2XNC - chain A; structure by X-ray diffraction, 2.90 A resolution.

Chain A:
Protein: Ferredoxin--NADP reductase, leaf isozyme, chloroplastic
Organism: Pisum sativum
Notes: EC 1.18.1.2
Reference sequence: P10933 (FENR1_PEA); aligned to UniProt positions 53-351 over residues 1-299 (the alignment contains insertions or deletions, so no single offset holds)
Chain sequence (315 residues; row label = number of the first residue in the row; numbers below 1 keep their minus sign (Gly-14 is residue -14)):
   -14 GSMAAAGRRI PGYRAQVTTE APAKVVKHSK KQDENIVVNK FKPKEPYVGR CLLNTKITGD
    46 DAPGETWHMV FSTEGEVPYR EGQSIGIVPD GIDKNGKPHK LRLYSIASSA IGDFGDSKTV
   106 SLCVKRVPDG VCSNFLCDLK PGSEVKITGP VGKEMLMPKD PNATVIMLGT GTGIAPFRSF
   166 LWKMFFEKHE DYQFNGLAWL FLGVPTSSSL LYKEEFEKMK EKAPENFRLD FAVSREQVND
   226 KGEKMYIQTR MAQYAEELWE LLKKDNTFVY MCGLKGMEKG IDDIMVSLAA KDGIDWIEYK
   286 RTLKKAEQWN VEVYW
Not modelled in the structure: -14 to 13
Differences from the reference sequence: expression tag (-14 to 0, 300); engineered mutation Pro113 (Val174 in P10933), Asp114 (Lys175 in P10933)
Small-molecule neighbours: FAD (flavin-adenine dinucleotide): Ser69, Lys79, Arg87, Leu88, Tyr89, Ser90, Cys108, Val109, Lys110, Val112, Pro113, Asp114, Gly115, Val116, Cys117, Ser118, Thr157, Ala160, Glu297, Tyr299
UniProt features mapped onto this chain:
  - binding site (FAD): Arg87 to Ser90, Cys108 to Lys110
  - binding site (NADP(+)): Ser90, Lys110
From the paper describing this entry:
  - binding site for flavin-adenine dinucleotide: Tyr299

In short:
Bound to chain A: flavin-adenine dinucleotide. From UniProt: 7 FAD-binding residues and NADP+-binding residues
Ser90 and Lys110. The paper reports a binding site for flavin-adenine dinucleotide at Tyr299.
Chain A is Ferredoxin--NADP reductase, leaf isozyme, chloroplastic (Pisum sativum); the structure, Crystal
structure of an engineered Ferredoxin NADP reductase (FNR) from Pisum sativum, was determined by X-ray
diffraction, deposited together with 2XNJ.
